8BHV - chains F and J of the 20 polymer chains in the assembly; structure by electron microscopy, 4.51 A resolution (low resolution: residue-level contacts below are approximate; hydrogen-bond / salt-bridge calls are withheld).

== Chain F ==
Protein: DNA-dependent protein kinase catalytic subunit
From: Homo sapiens
Notes: EC 2.7.11.1
UniProt: P78527 (PRKDC_HUMAN); residue numbers follow UniProt; this construct covers 1-4128
Chain sequence (4128 residues; each row starts with the number of its first residue):
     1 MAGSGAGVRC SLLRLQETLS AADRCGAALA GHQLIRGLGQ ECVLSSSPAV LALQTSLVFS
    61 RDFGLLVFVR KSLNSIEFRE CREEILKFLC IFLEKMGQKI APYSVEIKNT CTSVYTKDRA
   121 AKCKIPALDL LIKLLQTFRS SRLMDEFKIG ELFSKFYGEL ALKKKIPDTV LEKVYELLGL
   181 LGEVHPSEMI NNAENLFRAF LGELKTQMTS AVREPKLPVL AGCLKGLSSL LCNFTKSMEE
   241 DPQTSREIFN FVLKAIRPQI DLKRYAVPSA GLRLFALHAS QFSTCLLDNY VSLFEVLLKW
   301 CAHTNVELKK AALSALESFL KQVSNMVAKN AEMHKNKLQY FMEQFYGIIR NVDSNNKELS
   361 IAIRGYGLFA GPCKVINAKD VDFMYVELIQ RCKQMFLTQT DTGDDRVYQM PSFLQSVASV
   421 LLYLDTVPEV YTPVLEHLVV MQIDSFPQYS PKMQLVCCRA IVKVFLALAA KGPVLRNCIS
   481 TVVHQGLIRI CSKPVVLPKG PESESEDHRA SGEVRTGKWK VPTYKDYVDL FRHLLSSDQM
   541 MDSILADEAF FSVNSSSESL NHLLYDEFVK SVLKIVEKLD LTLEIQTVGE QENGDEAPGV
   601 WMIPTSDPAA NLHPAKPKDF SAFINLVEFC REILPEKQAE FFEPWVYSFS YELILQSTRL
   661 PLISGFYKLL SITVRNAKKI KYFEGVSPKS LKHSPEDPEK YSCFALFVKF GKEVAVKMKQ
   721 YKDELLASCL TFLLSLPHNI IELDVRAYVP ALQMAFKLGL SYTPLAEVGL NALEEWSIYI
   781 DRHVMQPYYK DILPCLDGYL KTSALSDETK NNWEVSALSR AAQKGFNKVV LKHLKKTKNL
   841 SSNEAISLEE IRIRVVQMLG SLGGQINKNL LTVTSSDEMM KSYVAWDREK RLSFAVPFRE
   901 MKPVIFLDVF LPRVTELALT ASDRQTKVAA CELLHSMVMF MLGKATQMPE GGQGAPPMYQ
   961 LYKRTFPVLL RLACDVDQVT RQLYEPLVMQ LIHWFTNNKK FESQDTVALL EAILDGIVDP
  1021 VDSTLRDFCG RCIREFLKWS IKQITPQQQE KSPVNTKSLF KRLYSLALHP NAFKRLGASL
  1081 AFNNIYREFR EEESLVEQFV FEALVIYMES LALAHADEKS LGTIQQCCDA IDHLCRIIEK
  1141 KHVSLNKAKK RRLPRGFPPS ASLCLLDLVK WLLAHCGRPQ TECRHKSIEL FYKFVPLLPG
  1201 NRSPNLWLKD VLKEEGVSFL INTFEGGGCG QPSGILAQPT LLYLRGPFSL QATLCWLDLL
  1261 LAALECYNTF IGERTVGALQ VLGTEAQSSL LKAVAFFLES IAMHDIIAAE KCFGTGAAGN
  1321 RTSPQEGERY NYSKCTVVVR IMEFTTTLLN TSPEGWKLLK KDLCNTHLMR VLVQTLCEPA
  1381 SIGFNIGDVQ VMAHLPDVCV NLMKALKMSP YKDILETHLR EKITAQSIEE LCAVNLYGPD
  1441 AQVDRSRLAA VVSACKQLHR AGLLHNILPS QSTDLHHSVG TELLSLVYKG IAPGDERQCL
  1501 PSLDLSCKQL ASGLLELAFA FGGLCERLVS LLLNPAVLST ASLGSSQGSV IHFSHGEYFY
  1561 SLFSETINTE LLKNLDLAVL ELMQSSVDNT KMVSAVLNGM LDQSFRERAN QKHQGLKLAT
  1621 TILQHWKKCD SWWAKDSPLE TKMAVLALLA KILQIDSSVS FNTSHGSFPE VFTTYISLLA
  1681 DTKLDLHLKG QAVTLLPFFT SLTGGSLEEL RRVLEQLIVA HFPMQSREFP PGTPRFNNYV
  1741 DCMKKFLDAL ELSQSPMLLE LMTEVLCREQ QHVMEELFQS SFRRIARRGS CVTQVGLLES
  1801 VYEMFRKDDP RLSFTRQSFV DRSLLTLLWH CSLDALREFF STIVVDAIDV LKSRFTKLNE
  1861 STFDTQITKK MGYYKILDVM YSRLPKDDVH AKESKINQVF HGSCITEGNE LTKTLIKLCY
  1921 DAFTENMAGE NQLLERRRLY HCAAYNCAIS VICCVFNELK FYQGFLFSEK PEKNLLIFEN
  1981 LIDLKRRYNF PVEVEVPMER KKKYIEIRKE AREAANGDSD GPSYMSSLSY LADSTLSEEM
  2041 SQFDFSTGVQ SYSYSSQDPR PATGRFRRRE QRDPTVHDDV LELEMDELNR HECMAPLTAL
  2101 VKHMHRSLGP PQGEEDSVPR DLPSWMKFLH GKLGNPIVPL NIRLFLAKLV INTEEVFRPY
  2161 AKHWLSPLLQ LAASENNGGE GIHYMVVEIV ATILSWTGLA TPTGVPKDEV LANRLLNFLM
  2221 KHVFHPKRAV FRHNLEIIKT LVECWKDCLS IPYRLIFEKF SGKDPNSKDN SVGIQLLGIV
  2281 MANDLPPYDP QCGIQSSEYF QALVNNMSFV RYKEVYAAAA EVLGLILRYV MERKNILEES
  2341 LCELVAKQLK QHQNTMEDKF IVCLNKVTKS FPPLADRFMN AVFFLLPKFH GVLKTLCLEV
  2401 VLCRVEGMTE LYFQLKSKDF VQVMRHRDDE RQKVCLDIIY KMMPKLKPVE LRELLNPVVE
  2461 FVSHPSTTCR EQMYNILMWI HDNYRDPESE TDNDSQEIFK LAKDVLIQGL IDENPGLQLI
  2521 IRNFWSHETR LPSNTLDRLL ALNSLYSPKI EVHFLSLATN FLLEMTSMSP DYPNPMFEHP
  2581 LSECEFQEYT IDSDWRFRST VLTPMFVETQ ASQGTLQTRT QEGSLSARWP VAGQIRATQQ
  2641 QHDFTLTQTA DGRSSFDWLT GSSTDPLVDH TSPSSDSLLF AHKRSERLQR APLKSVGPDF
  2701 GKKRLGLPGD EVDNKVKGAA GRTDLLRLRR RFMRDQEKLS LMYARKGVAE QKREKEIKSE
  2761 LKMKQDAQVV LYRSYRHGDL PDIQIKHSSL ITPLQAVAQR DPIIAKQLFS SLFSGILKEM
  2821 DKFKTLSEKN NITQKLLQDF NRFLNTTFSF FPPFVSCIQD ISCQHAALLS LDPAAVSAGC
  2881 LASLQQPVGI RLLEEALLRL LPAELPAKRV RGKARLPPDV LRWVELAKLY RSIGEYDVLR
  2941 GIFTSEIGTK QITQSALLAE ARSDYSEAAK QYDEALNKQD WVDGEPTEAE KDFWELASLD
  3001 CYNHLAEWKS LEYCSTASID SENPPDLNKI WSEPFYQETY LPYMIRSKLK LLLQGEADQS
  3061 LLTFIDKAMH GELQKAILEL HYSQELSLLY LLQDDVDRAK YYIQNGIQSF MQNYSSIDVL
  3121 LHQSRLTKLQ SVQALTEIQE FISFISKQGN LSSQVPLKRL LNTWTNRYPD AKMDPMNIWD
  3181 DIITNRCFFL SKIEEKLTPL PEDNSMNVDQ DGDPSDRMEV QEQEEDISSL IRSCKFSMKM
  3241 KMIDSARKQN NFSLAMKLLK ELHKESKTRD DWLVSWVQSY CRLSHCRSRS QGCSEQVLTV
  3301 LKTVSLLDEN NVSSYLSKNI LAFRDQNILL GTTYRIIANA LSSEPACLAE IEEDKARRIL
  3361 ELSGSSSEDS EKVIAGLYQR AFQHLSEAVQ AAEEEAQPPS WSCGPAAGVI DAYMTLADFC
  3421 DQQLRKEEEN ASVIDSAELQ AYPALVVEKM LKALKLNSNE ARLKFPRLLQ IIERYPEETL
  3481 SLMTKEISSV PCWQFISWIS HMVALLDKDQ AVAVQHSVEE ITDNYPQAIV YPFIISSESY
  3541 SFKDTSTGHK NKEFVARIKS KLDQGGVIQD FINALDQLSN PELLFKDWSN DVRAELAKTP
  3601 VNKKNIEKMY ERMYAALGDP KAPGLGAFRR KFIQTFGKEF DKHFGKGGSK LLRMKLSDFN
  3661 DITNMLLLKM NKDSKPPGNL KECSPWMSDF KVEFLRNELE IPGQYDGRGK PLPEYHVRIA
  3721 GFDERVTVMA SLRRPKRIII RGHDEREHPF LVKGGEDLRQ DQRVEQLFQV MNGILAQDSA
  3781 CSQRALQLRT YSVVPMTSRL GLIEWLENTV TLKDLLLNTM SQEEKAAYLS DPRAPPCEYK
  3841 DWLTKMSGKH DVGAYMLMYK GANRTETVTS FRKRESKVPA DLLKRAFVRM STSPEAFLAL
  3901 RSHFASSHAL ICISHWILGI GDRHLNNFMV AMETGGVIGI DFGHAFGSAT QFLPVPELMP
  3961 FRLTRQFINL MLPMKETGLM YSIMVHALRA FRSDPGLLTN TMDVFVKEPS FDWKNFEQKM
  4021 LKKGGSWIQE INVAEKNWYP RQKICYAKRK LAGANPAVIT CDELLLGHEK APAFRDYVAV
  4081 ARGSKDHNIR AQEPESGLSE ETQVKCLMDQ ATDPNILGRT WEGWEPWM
Unresolved in the structure: 1-9, 254-258, 350-355, 400-404, 499-518, 548-558, 587-609, 686-696, 804-825, 841-846, 872-878, 950-955, 1241-1248, 1314-1321, 1493-1503, 1541-1549, 1700-1706, 1807-1814, 1853-1861, 1886-1908, 1927-1933, 1964-2033, 2053-2089, 2109-2119, 2177-2178, 2487-2490, 2604-2720, 2902-2915, 3023-3028, 3198-3225, 3365-3367, 3396-3406, 3430-3440, 3540-3544, 3597-3603, 3648-3656, 3844-3850, 4016-4037
Swiss-Prot annotation at these positions:
  - region: Leu-1503 to Leu-1538 (Interaction with C1D), Glu-2737 to Gln-2765 (May split the end of the DNA molecule, with the two strands separating around the region), Val-3728 to Arg-3734 (G-loop), Gly-3919 to Asn-3927 (Catalytic loop), Gly-3939 to Thr-3964 (Activation loop)
  - site: Asp-2020, Gly-2021 (Cleavage)
  - modified residue: Lys-117 (N6-acetyllysine), Ser-511 (Phosphoserine), Ser-687 (Phosphoserine), Lys-828 (N6-acetyllysine), Ser-841 (Phosphoserine), Ser-893 (Phosphoserine), Ser-1065 (Phosphoserine), Lys-1209 (N6-acetyllysine), Lys-1970 (N6-acetyllysine), Ser-2056 (Phosphoserine), Lys-2259 (N6-acetyllysine), Thr-2535 (Phosphothreonine), Thr-2609 (Phosphothreonine), Ser-2612 (Phosphoserine), Thr-2638 (Phosphothreonine), Thr-2647 (Phosphothreonine), Ser-2789 (Phosphoserine), Ser-3205 (Phosphoserine), Lys-3241 (N6-acetyllysine), Lys-3260 (N6-acetyllysine) and 6 more in UniProt
  - natural variant: Lys-263 (K263N: In a lung adenocarcinoma sample), Gly-500 (G500S: In a metastatic melanoma sample), Arg-1136 (R1136H: In a colorectal adenocarcinoma sample), Arg-1447 (R1447M: In a lung squamous cell carcinoma sample), Ala-1680 (A1680V: In a metastatic melanoma sample), Ser-2810 (S2810N: In a metastatic melanoma sample), Gly-2941 (G2941A: In a lung neuroendocrine carcinoma sample), Leu-3062 (L3062R: In IMD26), Ala-3574 (A3574V: In IMD26)
  - mutagenesis: Leu-1510 (L1510P: Loss of interaction with C1D), Glu-1516 to Leu-1517 (Loss of interaction with C1D), Thr-2609 (T2609A: Leads to radiation sensitivity and impaired DSB joining. Gives rise to reduced phosphorylation; when associated with A-2612), Ser-2612 (S2612A: Reduced phosphorylation; when associated with A-2609), Thr-2638 (T2638A: Alleviates phosphorylation, leaves a fully active enzyme with compromised cellular resistance to ionizing radiation without affecting DNA end joining; when associated with A-2647), Thr-2647 (T2647A: Alleviates phosphorylation, leaves a fully active enzyme with compromised cellular resistance to ionizing radiation without affecting DNA end joining; when associated with A-2638)

== Chain J ==
Molecule: 24-nt DNA strand
Sequence (24 nucleotides; numbered 12 to 35; the number before each row is that of its first residue):
    12 CATAATAATA GTTTTTAGTT TATT

== Chain F / chain J interface ==
Contacting residue pairs (18):
  Asp-168(F) / DG22(J)
  Thr-169(F) / DA21(J)
  Thr-169(F) / DG22(J)
  Val-170(F) / DA21(J)
  Val-170(F) / DG22(J)
  Pro-218(F) / DA21(J)
  Lys-263(F) / DA19(J)
  Lys-263(F) / DT20(J)
  Val-306(F) / DC12(J)
  Lys-452(F) / DC12(J)
  Tyr-2312(F) / DT17(J)
  Tyr-2312(F) / DA18(J)
  Lys-2313(F) / DA15(J)
  Lys-2313(F) / DT17(J)
  Met-2742(F) / DA13(J)
  Arg-2745(F) / DA13(J)
  Lys-2746(F) / DC12(J)
  Ala-2749(F) / DA13(J)
Also at the interface, not in a pair above, chain F (19 interface residues in all): Leu-262, Lys-357, Arg-2311, Tyr-2743, Glu-2750, Arg-2753
Also at the interface, not in a pair above, chain J (11 interface residues in all): DT14, DA16

== Overview ==
19 residues of chain F face 11 of chain J across their interface. UniProt lists 7 mutagenesis sites on chain
F.
Here chain F is DNA-dependent protein kinase catalytic subunit (Homo sapiens) and chain J is a 24-nt DNA
strand. Entry 8BHV (DNA-PK XLF mediated dimer bound to PAXX) was determined by electron microscopy together
with 8ASC, 7ZYG, 8BH3, 8BHY and 7ZWA from the same study.
